8SQJ - chains A and C of the 8 polymer chains in the assembly; structure by electron microscopy, 3.06 A resolution.

Chain A:
Protein: RNA-directed RNA polymerase
From: Severe acute respiratory syndrome coronavirus 2
Notes: EC 2.7.7.48
UniProtKB: P0DTD1 (R1AB_SARS2); residues 1-932 here correspond to UniProt positions 4393-5324 (UniProt number = residue number + 4392)
Amino-acid sequence (932 residues; row label = number of the first residue in the row):
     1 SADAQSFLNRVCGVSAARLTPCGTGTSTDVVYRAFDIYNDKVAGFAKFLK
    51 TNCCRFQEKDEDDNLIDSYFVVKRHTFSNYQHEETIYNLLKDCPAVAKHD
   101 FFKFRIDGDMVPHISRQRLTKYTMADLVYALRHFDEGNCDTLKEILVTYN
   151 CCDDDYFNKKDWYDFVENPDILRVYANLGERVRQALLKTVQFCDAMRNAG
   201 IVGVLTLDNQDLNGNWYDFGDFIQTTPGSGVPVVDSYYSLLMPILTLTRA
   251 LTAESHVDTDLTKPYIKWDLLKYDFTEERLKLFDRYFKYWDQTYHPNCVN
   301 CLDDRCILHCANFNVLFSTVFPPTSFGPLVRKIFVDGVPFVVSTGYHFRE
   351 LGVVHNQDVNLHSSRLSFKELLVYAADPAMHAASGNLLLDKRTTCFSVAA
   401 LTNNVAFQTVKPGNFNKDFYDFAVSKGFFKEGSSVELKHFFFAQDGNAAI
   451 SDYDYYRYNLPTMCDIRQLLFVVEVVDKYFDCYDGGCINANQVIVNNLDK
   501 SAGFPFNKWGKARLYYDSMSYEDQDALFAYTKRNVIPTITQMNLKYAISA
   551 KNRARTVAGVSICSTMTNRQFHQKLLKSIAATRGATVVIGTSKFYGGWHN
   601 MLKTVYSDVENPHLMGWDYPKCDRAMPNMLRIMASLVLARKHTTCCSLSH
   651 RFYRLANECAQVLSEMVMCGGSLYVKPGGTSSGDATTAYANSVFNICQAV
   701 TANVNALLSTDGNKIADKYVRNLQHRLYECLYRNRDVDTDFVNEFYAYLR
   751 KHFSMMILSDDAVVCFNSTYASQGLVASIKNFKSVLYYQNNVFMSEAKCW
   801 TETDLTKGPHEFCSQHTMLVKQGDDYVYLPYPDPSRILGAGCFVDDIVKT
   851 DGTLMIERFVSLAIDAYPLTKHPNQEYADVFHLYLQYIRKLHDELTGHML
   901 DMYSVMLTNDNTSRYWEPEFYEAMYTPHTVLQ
Unresolved in the structure: 930-932
Metal / ion sites: Mg2+: D208, N209 (shared with 1 residue of chain O); Zn2+ site 1: H295, C301, C306, C310; Zn2+ site 2: C487, H642, C645, C646
Residues lining bound ligands: RNA-nsp9 (VSN; 5'-O-[(R)-hydroxy(thiophosphonooxy)phosphoryl]guanosine): K545, R555, V557, C622, D623, S682, G683, T687, N691, D760, D761
Curated features (UniProtKB/Swiss-Prot):
  - region: K545 to R555 (Interaction with RMP Remdesivir), T582 to P620 (RdRp Palm N-ter)
  - active site: S759, D760, D761
  - binding site (Mn(2+)): N209, D218
  - binding site (Zn(2+)): H295, C301, C306, C310, C487, H642, C645, C646
  - site: Q932 (Cleavage)
What the authors report for this chain:
  - catalytic residues: K50, K73 (proposed by the authors, not directly observed)

Chain C:
Protein: Non-structural protein 7
From: Severe acute respiratory syndrome coronavirus 2
UniProtKB: P0DTD1 (R1AB_SARS2); residues 1-83 here correspond to UniProt positions 3860-3942 (UniProt number = residue number + 3859)
Amino-acid sequence (83 residues; row label = number of the first residue in the row):
     1 SKMSDVKCTSVVLLSVLQQLRVESSSKLWAQCVQLHNDILLAKDTTEAFE
    51 KMVSLLSVLLSMQGAVDINKLCEEMLDNRATLQ
Unresolved in the structure: 1, 74-83
Curated features (UniProtKB/Swiss-Prot):
  - site: Q83 (Cleavage)

Interface between chain A and chain C:
Contacting residue pairs - 21 pairs, chain A then chain C:
  T409(A) - E23(C)  hydrogen bond
  K411(A) - Q18(C)
  P412(A) - L14(C)  hydrophobic
  P412(A) - S15(C)
  G413(A) - V11(C)
  G413(A) - S15(C)
  F415(A) - C8(C)  hydrophobic
  F415(A) - V12(C)  hydrophobic
  Y420(A) - S4(C)
  Y420(A) - D5(C)  hydrogen bond
  Y420(A) - C8(C)  hydrophobic
  F429(A) - S4(C)
  F440(A) - K7(C)
  F440(A) - L40(C)  hydrophobic
  F441(A) - H36(C)
  F442(A) - N37(C)
  A443(A) - L14(C)  hydrophobic
  A443(A) - V33(C)
  A443(A) - N37(C)  hydrogen bond (backbone-side chain)
  Q444(A) - W29(C)  hydrogen bond (backbone-side chain)
  N552(A) - L41(C)
Interface residues without a listed pair, chain A (17 interface residues in all): V410, L437, D445, F843
Interface residues without a listed pair, chain C (17 interface residues in all): A30

Summary:
Chain A and chain C each contribute 17 residues to their interface, with 4 hydrogen bonds. Polar pairs include
T409(A)-E23(C), Y420(A)-D5(C) and A443(A)-N37(C). Chain A binds RNA-nsp9. Curated annotation (UniProt) lists 3
active-site residues, Mn2+-binding residues N209(A) and D218(A) and 8 Zn2+-binding residues on chain A. From
the paper: catalytic residues K50(A) and K73(A).
Here chain A is RNA-directed RNA polymerase and chain C is Non-structural protein 7, both from Severe acute
respiratory syndrome coronavirus 2. Entry 8SQJ (SARS-CoV-2 replication-transcription complex bound to
RNA-nsp9, as a noncatalytic RNA-nsp9 binding mode) was determined by electron microscopy (same publication as
8SQ9 and 8SQK).
